PDB entry 6R1T | electron microscopy, 4.02 A resolution (low resolution: residue-level contacts below are approximate; hydrogen-bond / salt-bridge calls are withheld) | chains A and I of the 10 polymer chains in the assembly

[Chain A]
Molecule: Histone H3
Source organism: Xenopus laevis
Reference sequence: A0A310TTQ1 (A0A310TTQ1_XENLA); residues 37-135 here correspond to UniProt positions 38-136 (UniProt number = residue number + 1)
Amino-acid sequence (99 residues; each row starts with the number of its first residue):
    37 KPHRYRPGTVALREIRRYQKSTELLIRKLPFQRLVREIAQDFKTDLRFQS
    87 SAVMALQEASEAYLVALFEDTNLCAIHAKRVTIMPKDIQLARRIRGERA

[Chain I]
Molecule: 147-nt DNA strand
Source organism: synthetic construct
Sequence (147 nucleotides; numbered -73 to 73; the number before each row is that of its first residue; numbers below 1 keep their minus sign (DA-73 is residue -73)):
   -73 ATCGGATGTATATATCTGACACGTGCCTGGAGACTAGGGAGTAATCCCCT
   -23 TGGCGGTTAAAACGCGGGGGACAGCGCGTACGTGCGTTTAAGCGGTGCTA
    27 GAGCTGTCTACGACCAATTGAGCGGCCTCGGCACCGGGATTCTCGAT

[Chain A / chain I interface]
Pairs across the interface (19; chain A residue first):
  His39(A) with DG71(I)
  Arg40(A) with DG71(I)
  Tyr41(A) with DC70(I); DG71(I)
  Arg42(A) with DG-5(I); DC70(I)
  Thr45(A) with DC70(I)
  Arg72(A) with DT-23(I)
  Arg83(A) with DT-23(I)
  Phe84(A) with DT-24(I); DT-23(I)
  Gln85(A) with DT-24(I)
  Arg116(A) with DA-3(I); DC-2(I)
  Val117(A) with DG-4(I); DA-3(I)
  Thr118(A) with DG-4(I); DA-3(I)
  Met120(A) with DC-2(I)
Also at the interface, not in a pair above, chain A (16 interface residues in all): Pro43, Arg63, Lys115
Also at the interface, not in a pair above, chain I (10 interface residues in all): DA-13, DT69

[In short]
16 residues of chain A face 10 of chain I across their interface.
Here chain A is Histone H3 (Xenopus laevis) and chain I is a 147-nt DNA strand (synthetic construct). Entry
6R1T (Structure of LSD2/NPAC-linker/nucleosome core particle complex: Class 1, free nuclesome) was determined
by electron microscopy together with 6R1U and 6R25 from the same study.
